Entry 7P81 (X-ray diffraction, 2.79 A resolution); this record covers chains A and G of the 24 polymer chains in the assembly.

[Chain A (and G)]
Protein: ATP-dependent Clp protease proteolytic subunit
Source organism: Bacillus subtilis (strain 168)
Notes: EC 3.4.21.92; chain G of this document is another copy of the same molecule, construct and numbering; everything in this record applies to it too
UniProtKB: P80244 (CLPP_BACSU); residues 1-191 here correspond to UniProt positions 2-192 (UniProt number = residue number + 1)
Sequence (199 residues; numbered 1 to 199; the number before each row is that of its first residue):
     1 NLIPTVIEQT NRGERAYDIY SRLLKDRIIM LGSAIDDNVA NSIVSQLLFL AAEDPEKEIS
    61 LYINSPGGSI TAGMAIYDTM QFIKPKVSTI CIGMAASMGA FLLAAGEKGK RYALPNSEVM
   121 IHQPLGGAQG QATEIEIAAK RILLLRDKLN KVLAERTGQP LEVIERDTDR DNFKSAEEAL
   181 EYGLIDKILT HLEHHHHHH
Disordered / not traced: 1, 7-16, 127-134, 192-199 (chain G: 10-13, 126-135, 192-199)
Construct notes: expression tag (192-199)
UniProt features mapped onto this chain:
  - active site: Ser97 (Nucleophile), His122
Reported in the primary citation:
  - conformationally variable residues: His122

[Chain A / chain G interface]
Contacting residue pairs - 42 pairs, chain A then chain G:
  Ile3(A) - Tyr20(G)
  Ile3(A) - Ser21(G)  hydrogen bond (backbone-side chain)
  Ile3(A) - Leu24(G)  hydrophobic
  Ile3(A) - Gln46(G)
  Pro4(A) - Asp18(G)
  Pro4(A) - Ser21(G)  hydrogen bond (backbone-side chain)
  Thr5(A) - Arg15(G)
  Thr5(A) - Ala16(G)  hydrogen bond (side chain-backbone)
  Val6(A) - Arg15(G)  hydrogen bond (backbone-side chain)
  Val6(A) - Ala16(G)
  Ile19(A) - Ser45(G)
  Ile19(A) - Gln46(G)
  Ile19(A) - Phe49(G)  hydrophobic
  Tyr20(A) - Asn41(G)
  Tyr20(A) - Ser42(G)
  Tyr20(A) - Ser45(G)
  Arg22(A) - Ser21(G)  hydrogen bond
  Arg22(A) - Leu24(G)
  Arg22(A) - Phe49(G)
  Leu23(A) - Ser45(G)
  Leu23(A) - Phe49(G)  hydrophobic
  Asp26(A) - Ala52(G)
  Asp26(A) - Glu53(G)
  Met30(A) - Ser45(G)
  Met30(A) - Leu48(G)  hydrophobic
  Gly32(A) - Asn41(G)  hydrogen bond (backbone-side chain)
  Tyr62(A) - Leu48(G)
  Tyr62(A) - Phe82(G)
  Ile92(A) - Ala75(G)
  Gly93(A) - Arg141(G)  hydrogen bond (backbone-side chain)
  Leu114(A) - Asp78(G)
  Leu114(A) - Phe82(G)  hydrophobic
  Pro115(A) - Asp78(G)
  Asn116(A) - Asp78(G)  hydrogen bond
  Asn116(A) - Arg141(G)  hydrogen bond (backbone-side chain)
  Asn116(A) - Lys148(G)
  Glu118(A) - Arg141(G)
  Asp171(A) - Ile137(G)
  Phe173(A) - Lys140(G)
  Phe173(A) - Arg141(G)
  Leu189(A) - Phe82(G)  hydrophobic
  His191(A) - Gln81(G)
Also at the interface, not in a pair above, chain A (28 interface residues in all): Tyr17, Ile28, Asn64, Ser117, Met120, Thr190
Also at the interface, not in a pair above, chain G (29 interface residues in all): Tyr17, Val44, Met74, Tyr77, Thr79, Leu144, Leu145

[In short]
28 residues of chain A and 29 residues of chain G are in contact, with 9 hydrogen bonds. Polar pairs include
Ile3(A)-Ser21(G), Pro4(A)-Ser21(G) and Thr5(A)-Ala16(G). Curated annotation (UniProt) lists active-site
residues Ser97(A) and His122(A) on chain A. The paper reports conformational variability at His122(A).
Chain A and chain G are both ATP-dependent Clp protease proteolytic subunit (Bacillus subtilis (strain 168));
the structure, Crystal structure of ClpP from Bacillus subtilis in complex with ADEP2 (compact state), was
determined by X-ray diffraction, deposited together with 7FEP, 7FEQ, 7FER, 7FES and 7P80.
